9BDU - chains A and C of the 4 polymer chains in the assembly; structure by X-ray diffraction, 2.03 A resolution.

# Chain A
Protein: Transcription factor p65
Organism: Mus musculus
UniProtKB: Q04207 (TF65_MOUSE); numbering as in UniProt (aligned over 19-304)
Amino-acid sequence (287 residues; row label = number of the first residue in the row):
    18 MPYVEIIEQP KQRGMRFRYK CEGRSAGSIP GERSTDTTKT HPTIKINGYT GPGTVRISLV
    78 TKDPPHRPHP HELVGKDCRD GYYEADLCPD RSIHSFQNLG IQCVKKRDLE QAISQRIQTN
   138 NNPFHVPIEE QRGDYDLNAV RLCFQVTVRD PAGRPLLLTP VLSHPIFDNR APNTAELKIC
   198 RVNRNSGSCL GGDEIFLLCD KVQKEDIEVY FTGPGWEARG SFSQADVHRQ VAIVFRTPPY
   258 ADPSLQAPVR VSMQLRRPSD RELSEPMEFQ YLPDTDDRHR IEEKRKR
Not modelled in the structure: 18, 294-304
Construct notes: initiating methionine (18)
Curated features (UniProtKB/Swiss-Prot):
  - motif: Lys301 to Arg304 (Nuclear localization signal)
  - modified residue: Cys38 (Cysteine persulfide), Lys122 (N6-acetyllysine), Lys123 (N6-acetyllysine), Thr176 (Phosphothreonine), Lys218 (N6-acetyllysine), Lys221 (N6-acetyllysine), Thr254 (Phosphothreonine), Ser276 (Phosphoserine), Ser281 (Phosphoserine)
  - cross-link (Glycyl lysine isopeptide (Lys-Gly)): Lys37 (interchain with G-Cter in SUMO3), Lys122 (interchain with G-Cter in SUMO3), Lys123 (interchain with G-Cter in SUMO3)
  - mutagenesis: Cys38 (C38S: Abolishes sulfhydration and impairs interaction with RPS3), Ser281 (S281A/E: Abolishes DNA-binding and transcriptional activity)

# Chain C
Molecule: 19-nt DNA strand
Sequence (19 nucleotides; numbered 101 to 119; the number before each row is that of its first residue):
   101 ACTGGGAAAT TCCAGTGAT

# Interface between chain A and chain C
Pairs across the interface (8; chain A residue first):
  Arg33(A) - DG105(C)  hydrogen bond to the base
  Arg33(A) - DG106(C)  hydrogen bond to the base
  Arg33(A) - DA107(C)  base contact
  Arg35(A) - DG105(C)  hydrogen bond to the base
  Arg41(A) - DT103(C)  base contact
  Arg41(A) - DG104(C)  hydrogen bond to the base
  Arg41(A) - DG105(C)  hydrogen bond to the base
  Arg187(A) - DA107(C)  base contact
Other interface residues (no listed pair), chain A (6 interface residues in all): Ala43, Lys123
Other interface residues (no listed pair), chain C (6 interface residues in all): DC112

# In short
The chain A/chain C interface involves 6 residues from each chain; the contacts include 5 hydrogen bonds.
Among the polar pairs are Arg33(A)-DG105(C), Arg33(A)-DG106(C) and Arg35(A)-DG105(C). UniProt lists 2
mutagenesis sites on chain A.
Chain A is Transcription factor p65 (Mus musculus) and chain C is a 19-nt DNA strand; the structure, NF-kappaB
RelA homo-dimer bound to AT-centric kappaB DNA, was determined by X-ray diffraction, deposited together with
9BDV, 9BDW and 9BDX.
